PDB entry 7KIN | electron microscopy, 2.74 A resolution | chains D and O of the 10 polymer chains in the assembly

== Chain D ==
Name: DNA-directed RNA polymerase subunit beta'
Organism: Mycobacterium tuberculosis
Notes: EC 2.7.7.6
UniProt: A0A045J9E2 (A0A045J9E2_MYCTX); residues 1-1316 here = UniProt positions 1-1316
Chain sequence (1318 residues; each row starts with the number of its first residue; numbers below 1 keep their minus sign (Gly-1 is residue -1)):
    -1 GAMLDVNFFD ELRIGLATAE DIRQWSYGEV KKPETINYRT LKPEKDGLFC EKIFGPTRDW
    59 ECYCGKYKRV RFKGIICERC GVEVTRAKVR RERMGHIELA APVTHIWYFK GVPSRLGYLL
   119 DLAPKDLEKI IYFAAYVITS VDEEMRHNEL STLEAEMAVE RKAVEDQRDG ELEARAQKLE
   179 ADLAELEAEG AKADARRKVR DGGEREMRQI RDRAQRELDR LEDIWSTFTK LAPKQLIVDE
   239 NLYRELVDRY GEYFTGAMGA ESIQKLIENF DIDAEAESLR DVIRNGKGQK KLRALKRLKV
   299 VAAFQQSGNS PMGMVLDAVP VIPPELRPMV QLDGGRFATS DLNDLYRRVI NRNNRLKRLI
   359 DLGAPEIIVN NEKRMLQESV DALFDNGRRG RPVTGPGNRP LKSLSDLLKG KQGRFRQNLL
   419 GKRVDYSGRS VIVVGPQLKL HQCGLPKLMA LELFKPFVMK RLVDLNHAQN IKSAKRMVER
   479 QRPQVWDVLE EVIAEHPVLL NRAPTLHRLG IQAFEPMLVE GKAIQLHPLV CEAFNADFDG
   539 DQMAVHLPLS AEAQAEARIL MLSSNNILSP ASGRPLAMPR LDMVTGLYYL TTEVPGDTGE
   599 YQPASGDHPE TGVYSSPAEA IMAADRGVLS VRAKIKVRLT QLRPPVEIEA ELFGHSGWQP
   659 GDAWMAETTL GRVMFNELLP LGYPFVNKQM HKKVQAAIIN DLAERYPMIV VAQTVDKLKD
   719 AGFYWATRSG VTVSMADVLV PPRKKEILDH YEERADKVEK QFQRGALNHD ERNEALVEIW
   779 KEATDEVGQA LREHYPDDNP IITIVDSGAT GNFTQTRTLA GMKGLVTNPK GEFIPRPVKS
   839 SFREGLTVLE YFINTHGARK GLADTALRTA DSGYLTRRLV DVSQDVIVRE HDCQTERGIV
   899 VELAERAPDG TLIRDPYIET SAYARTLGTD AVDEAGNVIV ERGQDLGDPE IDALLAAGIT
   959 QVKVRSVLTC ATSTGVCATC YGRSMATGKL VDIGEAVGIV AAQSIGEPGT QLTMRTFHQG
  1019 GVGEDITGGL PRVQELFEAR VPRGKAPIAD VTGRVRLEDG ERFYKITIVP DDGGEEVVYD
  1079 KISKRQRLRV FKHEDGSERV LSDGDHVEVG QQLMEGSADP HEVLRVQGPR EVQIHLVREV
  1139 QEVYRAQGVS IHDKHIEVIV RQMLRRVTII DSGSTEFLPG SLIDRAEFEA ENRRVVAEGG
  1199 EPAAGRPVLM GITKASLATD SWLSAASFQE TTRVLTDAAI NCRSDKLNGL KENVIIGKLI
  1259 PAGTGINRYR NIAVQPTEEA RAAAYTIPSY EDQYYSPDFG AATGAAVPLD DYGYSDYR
Not modelled in the structure: 1015-1022, 1091-1096, 1283-1316
Construct notes: expression tag (-1 to 0)

== Chain O ==
Molecule: 100-nt DNA strand
Sequence (100 nucleotides; row label = number of the first residue in the row; numbers below 1 keep their minus sign (DC-8 is residue -8)):
    -8 CTGTACCGGC AAACGCGCAG GTCAGAAAAT CGGTTGTGGT CAGCTGCTGC CACCGGTTAA
    52 CCTCCAGGTC GCATTCTGCT GCCAGCCTGG AGATGGCATT
Not modelled in the structure: -8 to 18, 57-63, 80-91

== Chain D / chain O interface ==
Residue-residue contacts (9):
  Tyr36(D) with DC44(O), hydrogen bond to the phosphate
  Arg37(D) with DC44(O), salt bridge to the phosphate
  Val110(D) with DC70(O), sugar contact
  Tyr116(D) with DT71(O), phosphate contact
  Lys123(D) with DT71(O), phosphate contact; DG72(O), phosphate contact
  Arg1038(D) with DC67(O), phosphate contact; DT68(O), salt bridge to the phosphate
  Arg1041(D) with DC67(O), salt bridge to the phosphate
Other interface residues (no listed pair), chain D (9 interface residues in all): Ala121, Lys294

== Summary ==
9 residues of chain D and 6 residues of chain O are in contact; the contacts include 1 hydrogen bond and 3
salt bridges. Among the polar pairs are Tyr36(D)-DC44(O), Arg37(D)-DC44(O) and Arg1038(D)-DT68(O).
Here chain D is DNA-directed RNA polymerase subunit beta' (Mycobacterium tuberculosis) and chain O is a 100-nt
DNA strand. Entry 7KIN (Mycobacterium tuberculosis WT RNAP transcription open promoter complex with WhiB7
promoter) was determined by electron microscopy together with 7KIF and 7KIM from the same study.
